PDB entry 2RS3 | X-ray diffraction, 3.00 A resolution | chains 1 and 2 of the 4 polymer chains in the assembly

[Chain 1]
Molecule: Human rhinovirus 14 coat protein (subunit VP1)
From: Human rhinovirus 14
UniProtKB: P03303 (POLG_HRV14); residues 1-289 here correspond to UniProt positions 567-855 (UniProt number = residue number + 566)
Amino-acid sequence (289 residues; row label = number of the first residue in the row):
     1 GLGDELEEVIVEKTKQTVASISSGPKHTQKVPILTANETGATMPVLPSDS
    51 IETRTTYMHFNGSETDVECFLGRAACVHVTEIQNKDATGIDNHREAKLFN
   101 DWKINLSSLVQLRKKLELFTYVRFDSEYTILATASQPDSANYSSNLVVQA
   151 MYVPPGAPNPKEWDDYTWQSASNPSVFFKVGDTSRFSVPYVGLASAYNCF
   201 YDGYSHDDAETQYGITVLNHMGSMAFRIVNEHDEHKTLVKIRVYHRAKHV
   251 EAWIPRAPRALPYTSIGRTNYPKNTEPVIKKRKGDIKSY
Unresolved in the structure: 1-16
Ligand contacts: compound iii(S) (W59; 5-(7-(5-hydro-4-ethyl-2-oxazolyl)phenoxy)heptyl)-3-methyl isoxazole): Ile104, Asn105, Leu106, Ser107, Leu116, Val122, Phe124, Ser126, Tyr128, Ala150, Met151, Tyr152, Pro174, Ser175, Val176, Phe186, Val188, Val191, Tyr197, Asn198, Cys199, Ile215, Asn219, Met221, Met224

[Chain 2]
Molecule: Human rhinovirus 14 coat protein (subunit VP2)
From: Human rhinovirus 14
UniProtKB: P03303 (POLG_HRV14); residues 1-262 here correspond to UniProt positions 69-330 (UniProt number = residue number + 68)
Amino-acid sequence (262 residues; row label = number of the first residue in the row):
     1 SPNVEACGYSDRVQQITLGNSTITTQEAANAVVCYAEWPEYLPDVDASDV
    51 NKTSKPDTSVCRFYTLDSKTWTTGSKGWCWKLPDALKDMGVFGQNMFFHS
   101 LGRSGYTVHVQCNATKFHSGCLLVVVIPEHQLASHEGGNVSVKYTFTHPG
   151 ERGIDLSSANEVGGPVKDVLYNMNGTLLGNLLIFPHQFINLRTNNTATIV
   201 IPYINSVPIDSMTRHNNVSLMVIPIAPLTVPTGATPSLPITVTIAPMCTE
   251 FSGIRSKSIVPQ
Unresolved in the structure: 1-7
Sequence notes: conflict Leu170 (Ile239 in P03303)

[Chain 1 / chain 2 interface]
Pairs across the interface (104; chain 1 residue first):
  Asn37(1) with Phe188(2)
  Glu38(1) with Gln187(2); Phe188(2), hydrogen bond (backbone-backbone); Asn190(2); Thr193(2), hydrogen bond; Asn194(2)
  Thr39(1) with Ala29(2); Val32(2); Gln187(2)
  Gly40(1) with His186(2)
  Thr120(1) with Glu129(2)
  Tyr121(1) with Glu129(2), hydrogen bond; Ile204(2); Asn205(2); Ser206(2)
  Ala194(1) with Ser206(2); Val207(2), hydrophobic
  Ser195(1) with Ser206(2), hydrogen bond (backbone-backbone)
  Asn198(1) with Glu129(2); Ser206(2), hydrogen bond
  Phe200(1) with Glu129(2); Gln131(2)
  Tyr201(1) with Glu129(2); Gln131(2); Arg214(2); His215(2)
  Asp202(1) with Lys81(2), salt bridge; Glu129(2), hydrogen bond (backbone-side chain); His130(2); Gln131(2); His215(2); Asn216(2), hydrogen bond (backbone-backbone)
  Gly203(1) with Arg214(2); His215(2)
  Tyr204(1) with Val142(2), hydrogen bond (side chain-backbone); Lys143(2); Tyr144(2), hydrogen bond (side chain-backbone); Thr147(2), hydrogen bond; His148(2); Arg214(2), hydrogen bond (backbone-backbone)
  Ser205(1) with Arg214(2), hydrogen bond (backbone-side chain)
  His206(1) with Arg214(2)
  Asp207(1) with Tyr144(2), hydrogen bond; Thr213(2), hydrogen bond; Arg214(2), hydrogen bond (side chain-backbone); Val260(2); Pro261(2)
  Asp208(1) with Tyr144(2); Pro261(2)
  Ala209(1) with Pro261(2)
  Glu210(1) with Lys143(2), salt bridge
  Gln212(1) with Ser141(2)
  Tyr213(1) with His130(2); Gln131(2); Leu132(2), hydrogen bond (side chain-backbone); Ser141(2); Val142(2)
  Gly214(1) with Gln131(2)
  Ile254(1) with Tyr35(2); Pro128(2), hydrophobic; Ile204(2), hydrophobic
  Pro255(1) with Ile183(2), hydrophobic; Phe184(2)
  Arg256(1) with Pro128(2), hydrogen bond (side chain-backbone); Glu129(2), hydrogen bond (side chain-backbone); Ile183(2); Phe184(2)
  Ala257(1) with Thr176(2); Asn180(2); Ile183(2)
  Pro258(1) with Thr176(2); Asn180(2)
  Arg259(1) with Asn174(2), hydrogen bond (side chain-backbone); Gly175(2); Thr176(2)
  Ala260(1) with Gly175(2), hydrogen bond (backbone-backbone); Leu177(2), hydrophobic
  Leu261(1) with Tyr171(2), hydrophobic; Gly175(2), hydrogen bond (backbone-backbone)
  Thr264(1) with Gly138(2), hydrogen bond (side chain-backbone)
  Ser265(1) with Gly138(2); Asn139(2)
  Gly267(1) with Gln131(2)
  Arg268(1) with Gln131(2); Asn139(2)
  Thr269(1) with Gln131(2), hydrogen bond (side chain-backbone); Leu132(2), hydrogen bond (side chain-backbone); Ala133(2), hydrogen bond (side chain-backbone); Asn174(2)
  Asn270(1) with Ala133(2); Ser134(2), hydrogen bond (side chain-backbone); Gly137(2), hydrogen bond (side chain-backbone); Gly138(2), hydrogen bond (side chain-backbone); Asn139(2); Val140(2), hydrogen bond (side chain-backbone)
  Tyr271(1) with Gly137(2); Val166(2); Asp168(2), hydrogen bond; Tyr171(2); Gly175(2)
  Lys273(1) with His135(2); Glu136(2)
  Val278(1) with Tyr171(2)
  Ile279(1) with Leu170(2), hydrophobic
Interface residues without a listed pair, chain 1 (45 interface residues in all): Ala196, Thr211, Ile215, Thr275
Interface residues without a listed pair, chain 2 (53 interface residues in all): Asn30, Ile127, Met173

[Overview]
45 residues of chain 1 and 53 residues of chain 2 are in contact; the contacts include 30 hydrogen bonds and 2
salt bridges. Polar contacts include Asp202(1)-Lys81(2), Glu210(1)-Lys143(2) and Glu38(1)-Thr193(2). Ligands
of chain 1: compound iii(S).
Chain 1 is Human rhinovirus 14 coat protein (subunit VP1) and chain 2 is Human rhinovirus 14 coat protein
(subunit VP2), both from Human rhinovirus 14; the structure, Structural analysis of antiviral agents that
interact with the capsid of human rhinoviruses, was determined by X-ray diffraction, deposited together with
1R08, 2R04, 2R06, 2R07, 2RM2, 2RR1, 2RS1 and 2RS5.
